PDB entry 8XB6 | electron microscopy, 3.70 A resolution | chains K and Q of the 22 polymer chains in the assembly

# Chain K
Name: Portal protein
Organism: Acinetobacter phage SH-Ab 15497
UniProtKB: A0A2H5BHC5 (A0A2H5BHC5_BPSHA); residue numbers follow UniProt; this construct covers 1-506
Sequence (506 residues; each row starts with the number of its first residue):
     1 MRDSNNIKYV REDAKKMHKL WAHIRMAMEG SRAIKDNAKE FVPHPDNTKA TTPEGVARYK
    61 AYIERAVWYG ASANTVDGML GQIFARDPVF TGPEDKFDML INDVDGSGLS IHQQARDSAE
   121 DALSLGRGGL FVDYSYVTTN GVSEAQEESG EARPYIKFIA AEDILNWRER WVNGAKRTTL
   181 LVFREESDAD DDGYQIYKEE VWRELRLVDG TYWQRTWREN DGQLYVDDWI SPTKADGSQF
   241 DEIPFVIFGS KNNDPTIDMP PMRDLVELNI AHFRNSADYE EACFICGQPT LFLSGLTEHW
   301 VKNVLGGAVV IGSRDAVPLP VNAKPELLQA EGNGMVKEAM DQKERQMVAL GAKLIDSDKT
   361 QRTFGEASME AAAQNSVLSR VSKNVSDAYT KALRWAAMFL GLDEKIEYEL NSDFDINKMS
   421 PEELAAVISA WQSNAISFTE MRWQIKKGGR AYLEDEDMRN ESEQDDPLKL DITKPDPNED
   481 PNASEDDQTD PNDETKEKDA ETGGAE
Disordered / not traced: 1-2, 136-151, 469-506

# Chain Q
Name: Major capsid protein
Organism: Acinetobacter phage SH-Ab 15497
UniProtKB: A0A2H5BHF7 (A0A2H5BHF7_BPSHA); numbering as in UniProt (aligned over 1-321)
Sequence (321 residues; each row starts with the number of its first residue):
     1 MALSDLQVFN DWAYKTMSEV LDQQVELFNG ATRGAIILRS AGNTGDLSEA AFWAKIQGLV
    61 RPRDPYSNAD VAAKDLRQLV DNTIKVASGT PPINIPPSML RWIQKNPQEA GAVIGQQLAG
   121 DTMQDMLNNG LAAGKAAFTA GGAVHDISAA GTGLMTQRAF NAAQRIFGDR STDIQVWVSH
   181 SSPLFDLYDN ALANAEQLYV FGTVNVRADA FGRPIIITDS PALVSGAAET LRHSTLGLTT
   241 GAILIEQNQD FDSTVVDGTG KQNITRQYQA EWSYNLGVNG YAYDIATGGK APNPTALATA
   301 ANWDKISTSI KDTGGVVLVT K
Disordered / not traced: 1-3

# Interface between chain K and chain Q
Residue-residue contacts (35):
  Asp3(K) with Thr16(Q), hydrogen bond (backbone-side chain); Met17(Q)
  Val10(K) with Tyr14(Q)
  Lys15(K) with Ala13(Q); Tyr14(Q); Thr16(Q)
  His18(K) with Trp12(Q), hydrogen bond (backbone-side chain); Tyr14(Q)
  Lys19(K) with Asn10(Q); Asp11(Q); Trp12(Q)
  Ala22(K) with Trp12(Q)
  Arg25(K) with Lys105(Q)
  Met26(K) with Ile103(Q), hydrophobic
  Asp36(K) with Trp102(Q)
  Asn37(K) with Leu100(Q); Trp102(Q), hydrogen bond; Ile103(Q)
  Glu40(K) with Phe9(Q); Leu100(Q)
  Glu162(K) with Lys105(Q); Asn106(Q), hydrogen bond
  Tyr197(K) with Phe251(Q), hydrogen bond (side chain-backbone)
  Glu219(K) with Ala119(Q)
  Asn220(K) with Gln247(Q), hydrogen bond (backbone-side chain)
  Asp221(K) with Gln247(Q); Gln249(Q); Asp250(Q); Phe251(Q)
  Gly222(K) with Ala119(Q); Met123(Q)
  Gln223(K) with Asn29(Q); Leu38(Q), hydrogen bond (side chain-backbone)
  Leu224(K) with Met123(Q)
  Tyr225(K) with Ser40(Q)
Also at the interface, not in a pair above, chain K (24 interface residues in all): Ser4, Tyr9, Lys16, Arg184
Also at the interface, not in a pair above, chain Q (24 interface residues in all): Lys15, Thr122

# In short
The chain K/chain Q interface involves 24 residues from each chain, with 7 hydrogen bonds. Polar contacts
include Asp3(K)-Thr16(Q), His18(K)-Trp12(Q) and Asn37(K)-Trp102(Q).
Here chain K is Portal protein and chain Q is Major capsid protein, both from Acinetobacter phage SH-Ab 15497.
Entry 8XB6 (Portal-vertex of SH-Ab15497 in C1 symmetry) was determined by electron microscopy.
